PDB entry 6RE7 | electron microscopy, 3.10 A resolution | chains S and Z of the 20 polymer chains in the assembly

# Chain S
Molecule: ATP synthase gamma chain, mitochondrial
Source organism: Polytomella sp. Pringsheim 198.80
UniProt: Q4LDE7 (Q4LDE7_9CHLO); residues 1-317 here = UniProt positions 1-317
Amino-acid sequence (317 residues; row label = number of the first residue in the row):
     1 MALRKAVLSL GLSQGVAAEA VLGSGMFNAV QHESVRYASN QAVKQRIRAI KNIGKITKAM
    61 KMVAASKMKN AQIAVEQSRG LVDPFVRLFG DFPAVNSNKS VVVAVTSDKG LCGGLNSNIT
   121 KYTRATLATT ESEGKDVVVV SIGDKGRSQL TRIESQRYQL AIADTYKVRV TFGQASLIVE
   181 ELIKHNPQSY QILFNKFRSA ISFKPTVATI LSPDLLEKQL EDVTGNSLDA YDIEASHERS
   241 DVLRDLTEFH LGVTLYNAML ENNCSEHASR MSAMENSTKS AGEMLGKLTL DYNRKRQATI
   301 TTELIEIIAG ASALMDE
Disordered / not traced: 1-38, 316-317

# Chain Z
Molecule: ATP synthase subunit beta
Source organism: Polytomella sp. Pringsheim 198.80
Notes: EC 7.1.2.2
UniProt: A0ZW41 (A0ZW41_9CHLO); residues 1-574 here = UniProt positions 1-574
Amino-acid sequence (574 residues; each row starts with the number of its first residue):
     1 MALRYAAGLA KNVVQRQGAS LNIARAFAAE PAPAIDAGYV SQVIGPVVDV RFDGELPSIL
    61 SSLEVEGHSV RLVLEVAQHM GDNTVRCIAM DSTDGLVRGQ KVVDTGSPIK VPVGRGTLGR
   121 IMNVIGEPVD EQGPIDAADI WSIHREAPEF TEQSTEQEIL VTGIKVVDLL APYQRGGKIG
   181 LFGGAGVGKT VLIMELINNV AKAHGGFSVF AGVGERTREG NDLYREMIES GVIKLGAERG
   241 NSKCTLVYGQ MNEPPGARAR VALTGLTVAE YFRDIEGQDV LLFVDNIFRF TQANSEVSAL
   301 LGRIPSAVGY QPTLATDLGG LQERITTTTK GSITSVQAVY VPADDLTDPA PATTFAHLDA
   361 TTVLSRSIAE LGIYPAVDPL DSTSRMLNPN VIGAEHYNVA RGVQKVLQDY KNLQDIIAIL
   421 GMDELSEEDK LTVARARKIQ RFLSQPFQVA EVFTGTPGKY VDLADTISGF QGVLTGKYDD
   481 LPEMAFYMVG DIKEVKEKAD KMAKDIASRK EADNKKVSEE LKDIPSLDKL VSEIKEVVIE
   541 EDDGLEEDFK AEALSSETVV LNEEGKSVPL PKKN
Disordered / not traced: 1-35
Construct notes: conflict Ala350 (Gly in A0ZW41), Leu387 (Arg in A0ZW41)
Bound ions: Mg2+: Thr190, Glu215 (together with ADP)
Residues lining bound ligands:
  - ADP (adenosine-5'-diphosphate): Gly184, Ala185, Gly186, Val187, Gly188, Lys189, Thr190, Val191, Glu215, Glu219, Tyr374, Phe447, Ala450, Phe453, Thr454
  - ATP (adenosine-5'-triphosphate): Ser384, Arg385, Asn388, Tyr397

# Interface between chain S and chain Z
Contacting residue pairs (14; chain S residue first):
  Asn52(S) with Asp415(Z)
  Ile53(S) with Ile419(Z), hydrophobic
  Ile56(S) with Asp415(Z); Ile416(Z), hydrophobic; Ile419(Z), hydrophobic
  Met60(S) with Leu420(Z), hydrophobic
  Lys109(S) with Asp423(Z), salt bridge
  Glu303(S) with Val308(Z)
  Ile307(S) with Pro305(Z); Ser306(Z)
  Gly310(S) with Pro305(Z)
  Ala311(S) with Ile304(Z), hydrophobic
  Leu314(S) with Arg303(Z); Ile304(Z), hydrophobic
Also at the interface, not in a pair above, chain S (11 interface residues in all): Leu111
Also at the interface, not in a pair above, chain Z (12 interface residues in all): Ala299, Gly302

# Overview
11 residues of chain S and 12 residues of chain Z are in contact, with 1 salt bridge. Its one salt-bridged
contact is Lys109(S)-Asp423(Z). Bound to chain Z: ATP and ADP. The Mg2+ site is built by Thr190(Z) and
Glu215(Z).
Here chain S is ATP synthase gamma chain, mitochondrial and chain Z is ATP synthase subunit beta, both from
Polytomella sp. Pringsheim 198.80. Entry 6RE7 (Cryo-EM structure of Polytomella F-ATP synthase, Rotary
substate 2C, focussed refinement of F1 head and rotor) was determined by electron microscopy (same publication
as 6RD4, 6RD5, 6RD6, 6RD7, 6RD8, 6RD9 and 46 further entries).
